Entry 7VXZ (electron microscopy, 3.19 A resolution); this record covers chains A and E of the 5 polymer chains in the assembly.

# Chain A
Name: Capsid protein VP1
Organism: Coxsackievirus B3
UniProt: P03313 (POLG_CXB3N); residues 1-284 here correspond to UniProt positions 571-854 (UniProt number = residue number + 570)
Sequence (284 residues; each row starts with the number of its first residue):
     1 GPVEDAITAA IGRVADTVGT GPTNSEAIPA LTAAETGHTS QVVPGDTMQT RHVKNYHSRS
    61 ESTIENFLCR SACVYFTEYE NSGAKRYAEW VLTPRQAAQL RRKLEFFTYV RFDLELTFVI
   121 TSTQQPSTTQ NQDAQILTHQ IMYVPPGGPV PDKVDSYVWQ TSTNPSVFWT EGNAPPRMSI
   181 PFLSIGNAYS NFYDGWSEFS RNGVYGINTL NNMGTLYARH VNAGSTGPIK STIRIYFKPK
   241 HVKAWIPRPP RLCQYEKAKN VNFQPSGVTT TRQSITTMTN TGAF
Disordered / not traced: 1-12, 281-284
Differences from the reference sequence: conflict Glu80 (Lys650 in P03313)
UniProt features mapped onto this chain:
  - site: Thr281, Gly282 (Cleavage)
Reported in the primary citation:
  - conformationally variable residues (loop rearrangement): Asn211, Asn212, Met213

# Chain E
Name: Coxsackievirus and adenovirus receptor
Organism: Homo sapiens
UniProt: P78310 (CXAR_HUMAN); residues 2-217 here correspond to UniProt positions 21-236 (UniProt number = residue number + 19)
Sequence (225 residues; each row starts with the number of its first residue):
     1 MSITTPEEMI EKAKGETAYL PCKFTLSPED QGPLDIEWLI SPADNQKVDQ VIILYSGDKI
    61 YDDYYPDLKG RVHFTSNDLK SGDASINVTN LQLSDIGTYQ CKVKKAPGVA NKKIHLVVLV
   121 KPSGARCYVD GSEEIGSDFK IKCEPKEGSL PLQYEWQKLS DSQKMPTSWL AEMTSSVISV
   181 KNASSEYSGT YSCTVRNRVG SDQCLLRLNV VPPSNKALEH HHHHH
Disordered / not traced: 1, 120-225
Disulfide bonds: Cys22-Cys101
Differences from the reference sequence: initiating methionine (1); expression tag (218-225)
UniProt features mapped onto this chain:
  - glycosylation (N-linked (GlcNAc...) asparagine): Asn87, Asn182

# Interface between chain A and chain E
Contacting residue pairs (18; chain A residue first):
  Glu89(A) - Pro107(E)
  Val91(A) - Pro107(E)  hydrophobic
  Pro146(A) - Pro28(E)  hydrophobic
  Gly147(A) - Pro28(E)  hydrogen bond (backbone-backbone)
  Gly147(A) - Gln31(E)  hydrogen bond (backbone-side chain)
  Gly148(A) - Gln31(E)
  Val150(A) - Gly32(E)
  Val150(A) - Ala106(E)
  Val150(A) - Pro107(E)
  Glu198(A) - Thr25(E)
  Gly203(A) - Thr4(E)
  Val204(A) - Ser2(E)
  Val204(A) - Ile3(E)
  Asn212(A) - Pro28(E)
  Asn212(A) - Glu29(E)
  Thr215(A) - Glu29(E)
  Thr215(A) - Pro107(E)
  Lys259(A) - Ser2(E)  hydrogen bond
Also at the interface, not in a pair above, chain A (16 interface residues in all): Asn202, Ile207, Met213, Tyr217

# Summary
Chain A and chain E form an interface of 16 and 10 residues respectively, with 3 hydrogen bonds. Polar
contacts include Gly147(A)-Gln31(E), Lys259(A)-Ser2(E) and Gly147(A)-Pro28(E). The paper reports
conformational variability at Asn211(A), Asn212(A) and Met213(A).
Chain A is Capsid protein VP1 (Coxsackievirus B3) and chain E is Coxsackievirus and adenovirus receptor (Homo
sapiens); the structure, Coxsackievirus B3 at pH7.4 (VP3-234Q) incubation with coxsackievirus and adenovirus
receptor for 20min, was determined by electron microscopy together with 7VXH, 7VY0, 7VY5, 7VY6, 7VYK, 7VYL and
3 further entries from the same study.
